7Q56 - chains L and Q of the 16 polymer chains in the assembly; structure by electron microscopy, 7.10 A resolution (low resolution: residue-level contacts below are approximate; hydrogen-bond / salt-bridge calls are withheld).

== Chain L ==
Protein: Glyceraldehyde-3-phosphate dehydrogenase A, chloroplastic
From: Spinacia oleracea
UniProt: P19866 (G3PA_SPIOL); residues 0-335 here correspond to UniProt positions 66-401 (UniProt number = residue number + 66)
Amino-acid sequence (337 residues; numbered 0 to 336; the number before each row is that of its first residue; numbering starts at 0):
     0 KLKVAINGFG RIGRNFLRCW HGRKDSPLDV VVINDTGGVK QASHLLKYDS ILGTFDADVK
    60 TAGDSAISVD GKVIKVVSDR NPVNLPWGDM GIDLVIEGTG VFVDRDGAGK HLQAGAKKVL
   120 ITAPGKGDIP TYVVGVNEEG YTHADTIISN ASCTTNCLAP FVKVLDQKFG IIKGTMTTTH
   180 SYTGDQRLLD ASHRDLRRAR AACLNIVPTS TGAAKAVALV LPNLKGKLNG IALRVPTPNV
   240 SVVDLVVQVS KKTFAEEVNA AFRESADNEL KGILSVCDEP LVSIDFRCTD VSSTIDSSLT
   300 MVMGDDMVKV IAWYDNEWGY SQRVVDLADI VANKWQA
Construct notes: insertion (336)
Ligand contacts: NAD (nicotinamide-adenine-dinucleotide): Asn6, Gly7, Phe8, Gly9, Arg10, Ile11, Gly12, Asn33, Asp34, Thr35, Asp78, Arg79, Glu96, Gly97, Thr98, Thr121, Ala122, Ser151, Cys152, His179, Arg233, Asn315, Tyr319
Curated features (UniProtKB/Swiss-Prot):
  - active site: Cys152 (Nucleophile)
  - binding site (NADP(+)): Arg10, Ile11, Asp34, Arg79, Asn315
  - binding site (D-glyceraldehyde 3-phosphate): Ser151 to Thr153, Thr182, Arg197, Thr210, Gly211, Arg233
  - site: His179 (Activates thiol group during catalysis)

== Chain Q ==
Protein: Glyceraldehyde-3-phosphate dehydrogenase B, chloroplastic
From: Spinacia oleracea
UniProt: P12860 (G3PB_SPIOL); the construct lacks a stretch of the UniProt sequence and is renumbered around it, so the offset changes along the chain: 0-18 = UniProt 84-102; 19-34 = UniProt 105-120; 36-60 = UniProt 121-145; 61-122 = UniProt 147-208; 4 more segments
Amino-acid sequence (368 residues; row label = number of the first residue in the row; note: 2 numbers in that range are skipped by the numbering (no residue carries them; nothing is unmodelled there); a row labelled like 18A-18B holds insertion residues (18A, then the next letters in order); numbering starts at 0):
     0 KLKVAINGFG RIGRNFLRC
18A-18B WH
    19 GRKDSPLDVV VVNDSG
    36 GVKSATHLLK YDSILGTFKA DVKII
   60A D
    61 NETFSIDGKP IKVVSNRDPL KLPWAELGID IVIEGTGVFV DGPGAGKHIQ AGAKKVIITA
   121 PA
  122A K
   123 G
  123A S
   124 DIPTYVVGVN EKDYGH
  139A D
   140 VANIISNASC TTNCLAPFVK VLDEELGIVK GTMTTTHSYT GDQRLLDAS
   190 HRDLRRARAA ALNIVPTSTG AAKAVSLVLP QLKGKLNGIA LRVPTPNVSV VDLVVNIEK
  248A V
   249 GVTAEDVNNA FRKAAAGPLK GVLDVCDIPL VSVDFRCSDF SSTIDSSLTM VMGGDMVKVV
   309 AWYDNEWGYS QRVVDLADLV ANKWPGLEGS VASGDPLEDF CKDNPADEEC KLYE
Cystine bridges: Cys349-Cys358
Ligand contacts:
  - NAD (nicotinamide-adenine-dinucleotide), molecule 1: Asn6, Gly7, Phe8, Gly9, Arg10, Ile11, Gly12, Asn14, Asn31, Ser33, Asn76, Arg77, Gly95, Thr96, Ala120, Pro121, Ser148, Cys149, Asn313, Glu314, Tyr317
  - NAD, molecule 2: Ala354, Lys359, Glu362
Curated features (UniProtKB/Swiss-Prot):
  - active site: Cys149 (Nucleophile)
  - binding site (NADP(+)): Arg10, Ile11, Asp32, Arg77, Asn313
  - binding site (D-glyceraldehyde 3-phosphate): Ser148 to Thr150, Thr179, Arg195, Thr208, Gly209, Arg231
  - site: His176 (Activates thiol group during catalysis)
From the paper describing this entry:
  - catalytic residues: Cys149 (citing earlier work)

== How chain L and chain Q interact ==
Contacting residue pairs (7):
  Thr35(L) with Gly342(Q)
  Gly36(L) with Gly342(Q); Asp343(Q)
  Gly37(L) with Gly342(Q); Asp343(Q)
  Val38(L) with Asp343(Q)
  Lys39(L) with Asp343(Q)
Also at the interface, not in a pair above, chain L (7 interface residues in all): Gln40, Arg79
Also at the interface, not in a pair above, chain Q (4 interface residues in all): Ser341, Phe348

== Overview ==
Chain L and chain Q form an interface of 7 and 4 residues respectively. Chain L binds NAD. Ligands of chain Q:
NAD. UniProt lists active-site residue Cys152(L), 5 NADP+-binding residues and 8 D-glyceraldehyde
3-phosphate-binding residues on chain L; active-site residue Cys149(Q) on chain Q. From the paper: the
catalytic residue Cys149(Q).
Here chain L is Glyceraldehyde-3-phosphate dehydrogenase A, chloroplastic and chain Q is
Glyceraldehyde-3-phosphate dehydrogenase B, chloroplastic, both from Spinacia oleracea. Entry 7Q56 (Single
Particle Cryo-EM structure of photosynthetic A8B8 glyceraldehyde-3-phosphate dehydrogenase (minor conformer)
from Spinacia oleracea) was determined by electron microscopy, deposited together with 7Q53, 7Q54, 7Q55 and
7Q57.
